7RKI - chains A and B; structure by X-ray diffraction, 2.09 A resolution.

Chain A (and B):
Molecule: Griffithsin
Organism: Griffithsia sp. (strain Q66D336)
Notes: chain B of this document is another copy of the same molecule, construct and numbering; everything in this record applies to it too
UniProt: P84801 (GRFIN_GRISQ); residue numbers follow UniProt; this construct covers 2-121
Amino-acid sequence (142 residues; each row starts with the number of its first residue; numbers below 1 keep their minus sign (Met-20 is residue -20)):
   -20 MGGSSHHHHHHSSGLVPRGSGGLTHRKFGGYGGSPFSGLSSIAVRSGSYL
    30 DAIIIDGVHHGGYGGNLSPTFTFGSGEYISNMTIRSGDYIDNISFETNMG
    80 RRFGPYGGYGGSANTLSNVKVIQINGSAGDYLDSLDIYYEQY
Unresolved in the structure: -20 to 0
Construct notes: initiating methionine (-20); expression tag (-19 to 1); engineered mutation Tyr10 (Ser in P84801), Tyr42 (Ser in P84801), Tyr88 (Ser in P84801); variant Ala31 (Unk in P84801)
Small-molecule neighbours:
  - alpha-D-mannopyranose (MAN), molecule 1: Ser25, Gly26, Ser27, Tyr28, Asp30, Gly43, Gly44, Tyr110
  - alpha-D-mannopyranose (MAN), molecule 2: Tyr68, Ala107, Gly108, Asp109, Tyr110, Asp112

How chain A and chain B interact:
Residue-residue contacts (122):
  Gly1(A) - Tyr118(B)
  Gly1(A) - Glu119(B)
  Gly1(A) - Gln120(B)  hydrogen bond (backbone-backbone)
  Leu2(A) - Leu2(B)  hydrophobic
  Leu2(A) - Thr3(B)
  Leu2(A) - Tyr118(B)
  Leu2(A) - Glu119(B)  hydrogen bond (backbone-side chain)
  Thr3(A) - Tyr117(B)
  Thr3(A) - Tyr118(B)  hydrogen bond (backbone-backbone)
  His4(A) - Asp115(B)  salt bridge
  His4(A) - Ile116(B)
  His4(A) - Tyr117(B)
  Arg5(A) - Leu95(B)
  Arg5(A) - Leu114(B)
  Arg5(A) - Asp115(B)
  Arg5(A) - Ile116(B)  hydrogen bond (backbone-backbone)
  Arg5(A) - Tyr118(B)  hydrogen bond
  Lys6(A) - Leu114(B)
  Lys6(A) - Asp115(B)
  Phe7(A) - Ile63(B)  hydrophobic
  Phe7(A) - Ser65(B)
  Phe7(A) - Ile69(B)
  Phe7(A) - Asn93(B)
  Phe7(A) - Ser113(B)
  Phe7(A) - Leu114(B)  hydrogen bond (backbone-backbone)
  Gly8(A) - Ser65(B)
  Gly8(A) - Gly66(B)
  Gly8(A) - Asp112(B)
  Gly9(A) - Gly66(B)
  Gly9(A) - Asp67(B)  hydrogen bond (backbone-backbone)
  Gly9(A) - Asp112(B)  hydrogen bond (backbone-backbone)
  Gly9(A) - Ser113(B)
  Gly11(A) - Ser106(B)  hydrogen bond (backbone-side chain)
  Gly11(A) - Asp112(B)
  Gly12(A) - Ser106(B)  hydrogen bond (backbone-side chain)
  Gly12(A) - Ala107(B)
  Gly12(A) - Gly108(B)
  Gly12(A) - Asp112(B)
  Ser13(A) - Ser106(B)
  Ser13(A) - Ala107(B)  hydrogen bond (backbone-backbone)
  Pro14(A) - Gly105(B)
  Pro14(A) - Ser106(B)
  Phe15(A) - Ile32(B)  hydrophobic
  Phe15(A) - Ile34(B)  hydrophobic
  Phe15(A) - His39(B)
  Phe15(A) - Asn104(B)
  Phe15(A) - Gly105(B)  hydrogen bond (backbone-backbone)
  Phe15(A) - Ser106(B)
  Phe15(A) - Ala107(B)  hydrophobic
  Phe15(A) - Leu111(B)  hydrophobic
  Ser16(A) - His39(B)
  Ser16(A) - Asn104(B)  hydrogen bond
  Gly17(A) - Gln102(B)
  Gly17(A) - Ile103(B)  hydrogen bond (backbone-backbone)
  Gly17(A) - Asn104(B)  hydrogen bond (backbone-side chain)
  Leu18(A) - Gln102(B)
  Ser19(A) - Val37(B)
  Ile32(A) - Phe15(B)  hydrophobic
  Ile34(A) - Phe15(B)  hydrophobic
  Ile34(A) - Gly17(B)
  Ile34(A) - Asp35(B)
  Asp35(A) - Ile34(B)
  Asp35(A) - Asp35(B)
  Val37(A) - Ser19(B)
  His39(A) - Phe15(B)
  His39(A) - Ser16(B)
  Ile63(A) - Phe7(B)  hydrophobic
  Ser65(A) - Gly8(B)  hydrogen bond (side chain-backbone)
  Gly66(A) - Gly8(B)
  Gly66(A) - Gly9(B)  hydrogen bond (backbone-backbone)
  Asp67(A) - Gly9(B)  hydrogen bond (backbone-backbone)
  Ile69(A) - Phe7(B)
  Asn93(A) - Phe7(B)
  Leu95(A) - Arg5(B)
  Lys99(A) - Tyr117(B)
  Ile101(A) - Gln102(B)  hydrogen bond (backbone-side chain)
  Ile101(A) - Tyr117(B)  hydrophobic
  Gln102(A) - Gly17(B)
  Gln102(A) - Leu18(B)
  Gln102(A) - Ile101(B)  hydrogen bond (side chain-backbone)
  Gln102(A) - Gln102(B)
  Ile103(A) - Gly17(B)  hydrogen bond (backbone-backbone)
  Asn104(A) - Phe15(B)
  Asn104(A) - Ser16(B)  hydrogen bond
  Asn104(A) - Gly17(B)  hydrogen bond (side chain-backbone)
  Gly105(A) - Pro14(B)
  Gly105(A) - Phe15(B)  hydrogen bond (backbone-backbone)
  Ser106(A) - Gly11(B)  hydrogen bond (side chain-backbone)
  Ser106(A) - Gly12(B)  hydrogen bond (side chain-backbone)
  Ser106(A) - Ser13(B)  hydrogen bond (side chain-backbone)
  Ser106(A) - Pro14(B)
  Ser106(A) - Phe15(B)
  Ala107(A) - Gly12(B)
  Ala107(A) - Ser13(B)  hydrogen bond (backbone-backbone)
  Ala107(A) - Phe15(B)
  Gly108(A) - Gly12(B)
  Leu111(A) - Phe15(B)  hydrophobic
  Asp112(A) - Gly8(B)
  Asp112(A) - Gly9(B)  hydrogen bond (backbone-backbone)
  Asp112(A) - Gly11(B)
  Asp112(A) - Gly12(B)  hydrogen bond (side chain-backbone)
  Ser113(A) - Phe7(B)
  Ser113(A) - Gly9(B)
  Leu114(A) - Arg5(B)
  Leu114(A) - Lys6(B)
  Leu114(A) - Phe7(B)  hydrogen bond (backbone-backbone)
  Asp115(A) - His4(B)  salt bridge
  Asp115(A) - Arg5(B)
  Ile116(A) - His4(B)
  Ile116(A) - Arg5(B)  hydrogen bond (backbone-backbone)
  Ile116(A) - Phe7(B)  hydrophobic
  Tyr117(A) - Thr3(B)
  Tyr117(A) - His4(B)
  Tyr117(A) - Ile101(B)  hydrophobic
  Tyr117(A) - Glu119(B)
  Tyr118(A) - Gly1(B)
  Tyr118(A) - Leu2(B)
  Tyr118(A) - Thr3(B)  hydrogen bond (backbone-backbone)
  Tyr118(A) - Arg5(B)  hydrogen bond
  Glu119(A) - Gly1(B)
  Glu119(A) - Leu2(B)  hydrogen bond (side chain-backbone)
  Gln120(A) - Gly1(B)  hydrogen bond (backbone-backbone)
Other interface residues (no listed pair), chain A (51 interface residues in all): Tyr68, Thr94
Other interface residues (no listed pair), chain B (53 interface residues in all): Tyr10, Tyr57, Tyr68, Thr94, Lys99

In short:
51 residues of chain A face 53 of chain B across their interface, with 36 hydrogen bonds and 2 salt bridges.
Among the polar pairs are His4(A)-Asp115(B), Leu2(A)-Glu119(B) and Arg5(A)-Tyr118(B). Chain A binds
alpha-D-mannopyranose.
Both chains are Griffithsin (Griffithsia sp. (strain Q66D336)). Entry 7RKI (Griffithsin-S10Y/S42Y/S88Y) was
determined by X-ray diffraction, deposited together with 7RKG, 7RIA, 7RIB, 7RIC and 7RID.
